Entry 6OZL (X-ray diffraction, 2.10 A resolution); this record covers chains A and C of the 4 polymer chains in the assembly.

== Chain A ==
Protein: Endonuclease V
Source organism: Mus musculus
Notes: EC 3.1.26.-
Reference sequence: Q8C9A2 (ENDOV_MOUSE); residues 1-253 here = UniProt positions 1-253
Chain sequence (253 residues; numbered 1 to 253; the number before each row is that of its first residue):
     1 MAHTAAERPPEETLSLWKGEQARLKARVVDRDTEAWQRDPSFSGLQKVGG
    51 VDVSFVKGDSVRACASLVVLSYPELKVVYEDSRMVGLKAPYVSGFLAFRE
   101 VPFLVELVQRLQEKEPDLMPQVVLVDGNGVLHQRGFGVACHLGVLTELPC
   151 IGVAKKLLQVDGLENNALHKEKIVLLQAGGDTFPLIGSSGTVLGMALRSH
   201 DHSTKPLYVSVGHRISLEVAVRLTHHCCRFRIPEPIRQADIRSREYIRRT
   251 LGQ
Not modelled in the structure: 1-6, 58-59, 252-253
Swiss-Prot annotation at these positions:
  - binding site (Mg(2+)): Asp-52, Asp-126
  - site: Tyr-91 (Interaction with target DNA)
  - mutagenesis: Ser-93 (S93P: No effect on activity), Gln-133 (Q133P: No effect on activity)
Ion coordination: Na+ near Gln-46 (its only coordinating residue here); Mn2+ site 1: Asp-52, Asp-240 (shared with U12(C) of chain C); Mn2+ site 2: Asp-52, Asp-126 (shared with A11(C), U12(C) of chain C)
Reported in the primary citation:
  - catalytic residues: Asp-126
  - conformationally variable residues (side-chain flip): Asp-126
  - mutagenesis - K155A: abolished catalytic activity
  - mutagenesis - K155M, R244A (10-fold): decreased catalytic activity
  - catalytic residues: Asp-240 (proposed by the authors, not directly observed)

== Chain C ==
Molecule: 23-nt DNA/RNA hybrid strand
Sequence (23 nucleotides; each row starts with the number of its first residue):
     1 CGGUAACCCIAUAUGCAUGCAUU
Not modelled in the structure: 1-8
Ion coordination: Mn2+ site 1: A11, U12 (shared with Asp-52(A), Asp-126(A) of chain A); Mn2+ site 2: U12 (shared with Asp-52(A), Asp-240(A) of chain A)

== Interface between chain A and chain C ==
Contacting residue pairs - 36 pairs, chain A then chain C:
  Asp-52(A) / U12(C)  phosphate contact
  Val-53(A) / U12(C)  sugar contact
  Ser-54(A) / A13(C)  phosphate contact
  Phe-55(A) / U12(C)  sugar contact
  Phe-55(A) / A13(C)  hydrogen bond to the phosphate
  Lys-57(A) / U12(C)  sugar contact
  Lys-57(A) / A13(C)  sugar contact
  Tyr-91(A) / DI10(C)  hydrogen bond to the phosphate
  Tyr-91(A) / A11(C)  stacking on the base
  Ser-93(A) / C9(C)  sugar contact
  Ser-93(A) / DI10(C)  hydrogen bond to the phosphate
  Gly-94(A) / DI10(C)  base contact
  Phe-95(A) / DI10(C)  base contact
  Leu-96(A) / DI10(C)  base contact
  Leu-96(A) / A11(C)  sugar contact
  Glu-100(A) / A11(C)  hydrogen bond to the sugar
  Asp-126(A) / A11(C)  phosphate contact
  Asp-126(A) / U12(C)  phosphate contact
  Gly-127(A) / DI10(C)  base contact
  Asn-128(A) / DI10(C)  hydrogen bond to the sugar
  His-132(A) / DI10(C)  base contact
  Gln-133(A) / C9(C)  phosphate contact
  Gly-137(A) / DI10(C)  base contact
  Val-138(A) / DI10(C)  base contact
  Ala-154(A) / DI10(C)  phosphate contact
  Ala-154(A) / A11(C)  phosphate contact
  Lys-155(A) / A11(C)  salt bridge to the phosphate
  Lys-155(A) / U12(C)  salt bridge to the phosphate
  Lys-156(A) / DI10(C)  sugar contact
  Lys-156(A) / A11(C)  phosphate contact
  Lys-156(A) / U12(C)  hydrogen bond to the base
  Leu-157(A) / C9(C)  sugar contact
  Leu-158(A) / C9(C)  sugar contact
  Leu-158(A) / DI10(C)  sugar contact
  Gln-159(A) / C9(C)  hydrogen bond to the sugar
  Arg-244(A) / A13(C)  phosphate contact
Other interface residues (no listed pair), chain A (27 interface residues in all): Val-56, Asp-240

== In short ==
27 residues of chain A face 5 of chain C across their interface; the contacts include 7 hydrogen bonds, 2 salt
bridges and 1 aromatic stacking contact. Among the polar pairs are Lys-156(A)/U12(C), Glu-100(A)/A11(C) and
Asn-128(A)/DI10(C). From the paper: catalytic residues Asp-126(A) and Asp-240(A); K155M and R244A of chain A
reduce catalytic activity.
Here chain A is Endonuclease V (Mus musculus) and chain C is a 23-nt DNA/RNA hybrid strand. Entry 6OZL
(Crystal structure of Mus musculus (Mm) Endonuclease V in complex with a 23mer RNA oligo containing ...) was
determined by X-ray diffraction, deposited together with 6OZF, 6OZG, 6OZH, 6OZI, 6OZJ, 6OZK and 7 further
entries.
